Entry 9FG6 (electron microscopy, 3.30 A resolution); this record covers chains C and E of the 5 polymer chains in the assembly.

Chain C (and E):
Name: Gamma-aminobutyric acid receptor subunit beta-3
Source organism: Homo sapiens
Notes: chain E of this document is another copy of the same molecule, construct and numbering; everything in this record applies to it too
Reference sequence: P28472 (GBRB3_HUMAN), isoform P28472-2; the author numbering skips numbers that UniProt does not, so the offset changes along the chain: -24 to 309 = UniProt 1-334; 335-473 = UniProt 335-473
Amino-acid sequence (473 residues; row label = number of the first residue in the row; note: 25 numbers in that range are skipped by the numbering (no residue carries them; nothing is unmodelled there); numbers below 1 keep their minus sign (Met-24 is residue -24)):
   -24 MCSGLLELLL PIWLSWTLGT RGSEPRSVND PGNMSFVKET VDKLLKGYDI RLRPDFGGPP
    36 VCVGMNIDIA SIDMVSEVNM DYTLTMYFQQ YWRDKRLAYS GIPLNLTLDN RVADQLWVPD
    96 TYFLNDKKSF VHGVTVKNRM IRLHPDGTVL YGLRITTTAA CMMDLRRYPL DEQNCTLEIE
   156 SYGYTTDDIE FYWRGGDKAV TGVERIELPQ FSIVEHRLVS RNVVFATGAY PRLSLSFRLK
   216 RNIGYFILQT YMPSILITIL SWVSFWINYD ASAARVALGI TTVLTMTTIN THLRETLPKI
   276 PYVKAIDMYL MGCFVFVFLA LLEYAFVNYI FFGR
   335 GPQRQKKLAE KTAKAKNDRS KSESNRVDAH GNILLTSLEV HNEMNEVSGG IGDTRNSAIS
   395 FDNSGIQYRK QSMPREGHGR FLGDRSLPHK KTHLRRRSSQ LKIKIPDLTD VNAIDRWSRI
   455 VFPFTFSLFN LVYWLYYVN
Disordered / not traced: -24 to 8, 335-443, 473
Cystine bridges: Cys136-Cys150
Glycans and other covalent adducts: N-acetylglucosamine (NAG) linked to Asn80; glycan linked to Asn149
Residues lining bound ligands: gamma-amino-butanoic acid (ABU): Tyr97, Glu155, Ser156, Tyr157, Phe200, Thr202, Tyr205
Swiss-Prot annotation at these positions:
  - binding site (benzamidine): Asp95 to Tyr97, Glu155 to Tyr157, Phe200
  - binding site (4-aminobutanoate): Tyr97, Glu155, Tyr157, Thr202
  - binding site (histamine): Tyr97, Ser156, Tyr157, Thr202
  - glycosylation (N-linked (GlcNAc...) asparagine): Asn8, Asn80, Asn149

Chain C / chain E interface:
Residue-residue contacts (89; chain C residue first):
  Met9(C) with Leu27(E); Arg28(E); Asp30(E); Phe31(E); Arg71(E)
  Lys13(C) with Gly22(E); Asp24(E); Leu27(E)
  Val16(C) with Arg26(E)
  Asp17(C) with Arg26(E), salt bridge
  Leu20(C) with Arg26(E)
  Asp48(C) with Lys102(E)
  Tyr62(C) with Tyr97(E), hydrogen bond; Leu99(E); Tyr157(E)
  Thr82(C) with Phe31(E); Gly158(E); Tyr159(E)
  Leu83(C) with Arg26(E); Tyr159(E)
  Asp84(C) with Ile25(E); Arg26(E), hydrogen bond (backbone-backbone); Tyr159(E)
  Arg86(C) with Ile25(E); Asp89(E), hydrogen bond (side chain-backbone); Leu91(E), hydrogen bond (side chain-backbone)
  Val87(C) with Arg26(E)
  Phe105(C) with Lys102(E); Lys103(E)
  His107(C) with Asp101(E), salt bridge; Lys102(E)
  Val109(C) with Thr96(E); Tyr97(E); Phe98(E), hydrophobic; Ser104(E); Phe105(E), hydrophobic; Ile130(E), hydrophobic
  Thr110(C) with Phe63(E); Thr96(E), hydrogen bond (side chain-backbone); Leu128(E)
  Val111(C) with Val93(E), hydrophobic; Pro94(E); Asp95(E); Thr96(E)
  Asn113(C) with Tyr97(E); Tyr157(E)
  Arg114(C) with Tyr157(E)
  Met115(C) with Tyr157(E), hydrophobic; Gly158(E)
  Arg117(C) with Gly158(E); Thr202(E); Tyr205(E)
  Gly127(C) with Tyr157(E)
  Leu128(C) with Tyr157(E)
  Arg129(C) with Tyr97(E); Phe98(E), hydrogen bond (side chain-backbone); Leu99(E), hydrogen bond (side chain-backbone); Asp101(E), salt bridge; Tyr157(E), hydrogen bond (backbone-side chain)
  Tyr143(C) with Lys274(E)
  Pro184(C) with Pro276(E)
  Gln185(C) with Lys274(E)
  Asn217(C) with Pro276(E)
  Tyr220(C) with Ile275(E); Pro276(E)
  Leu223(C) with Met286(E), hydrophobic
  Gln224(C) with Arg269(E), hydrogen bond (backbone-side chain)
  Leu231(C) with Phe289(E), hydrophobic; Phe293(E)
  Ile232(C) with Val258(E), hydrophobic
  Leu235(C) with Val258(E), hydrophobic; Phe293(E), hydrophobic; Leu296(E), hydrophobic
  Val238(C) with Leu297(E), hydrophobic; Ala300(E), hydrophobic
  Trp241(C) with Asn303(E); Tyr304(E), hydrophobic
  Ile242(C) with Asn303(E)
  Asn243(C) with Asn303(E); Phe307(E)
  Ala246(C) with Ser247(E)
  Ala249(C) with Ser247(E); Ala248(E); Val251(E)
  Leu253(C) with Val251(E), hydrophobic
  Thr256(C) with Ile255(E)
  Thr260(C) with Leu259(E)
  His267(C) with His267(E)
  Arg453(C) with Tyr304(E)
Interface residues without a listed pair, chain C (57 interface residues in all): Val12, Glu52, Gln64, Leu81, Gln90, Thr131, Glu182, Gly219, Ile234, Ala248, Thr257, Leu268
Interface residues without a listed pair, chain E (64 interface residues in all): Gln65, Ala88, Trp92, Asn100, Val106, Met137, Thr160, Asp163, Thr262, Asn265, Glu270, Pro273, Val278

Summary:
The interface between chain C and chain E involves 57 residues on one side and 64 on the other; the contacts
include 9 hydrogen bonds and 3 salt bridges. Polar contacts include Asp17(C)-Arg26(E), His107(C)-Asp101(E) and
Arg129(C)-Asp101(E). Bound to chain C: gamma-amino-butanoic acid.
Both chains are Gamma-aminobutyric acid receptor subunit beta-3 (Homo sapiens). Entry 9FG6 (Cryo-EM structure
of the full-length alpha1beta3 GABA(A) receptor in complex with GABA and HSM in the ...) was determined by
electron microscopy.
